Entry 6UPK (electron microscopy, 4.90 A resolution (low resolution: residue-level contacts below are approximate; hydrogen-bond / salt-bridge calls are withheld)); this record covers chains H and I of the 10 polymer chains in the assembly.

# Chain H
Protein: FACT complex subunit SSRP1
Organism: Homo sapiens
Chain sequence (640 residues; numbered 1 to 640; the number before each row is that of its first residue; X marks 25 residues of unknown identity (built as UNK)):
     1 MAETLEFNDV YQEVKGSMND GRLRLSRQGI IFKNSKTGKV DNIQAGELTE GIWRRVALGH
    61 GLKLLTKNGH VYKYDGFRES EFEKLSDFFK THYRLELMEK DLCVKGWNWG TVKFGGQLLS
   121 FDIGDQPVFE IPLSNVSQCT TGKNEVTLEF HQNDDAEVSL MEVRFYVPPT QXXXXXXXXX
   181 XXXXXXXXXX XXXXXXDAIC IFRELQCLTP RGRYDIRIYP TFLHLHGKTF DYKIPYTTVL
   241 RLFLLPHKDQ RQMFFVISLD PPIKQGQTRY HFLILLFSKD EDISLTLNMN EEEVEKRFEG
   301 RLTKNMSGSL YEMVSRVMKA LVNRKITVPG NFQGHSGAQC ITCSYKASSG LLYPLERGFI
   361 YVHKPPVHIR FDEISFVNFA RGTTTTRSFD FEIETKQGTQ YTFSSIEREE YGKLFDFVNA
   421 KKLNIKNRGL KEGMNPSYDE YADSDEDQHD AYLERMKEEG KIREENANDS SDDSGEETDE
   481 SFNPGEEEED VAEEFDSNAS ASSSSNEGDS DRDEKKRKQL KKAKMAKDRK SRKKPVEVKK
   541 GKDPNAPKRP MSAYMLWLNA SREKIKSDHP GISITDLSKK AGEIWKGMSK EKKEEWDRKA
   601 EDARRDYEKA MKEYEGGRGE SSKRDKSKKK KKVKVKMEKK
Disordered / not traced: 56-59, 185-196, 428-640

# Chain I
Molecule: 79-nt DNA strand
Sequence (79 nucleotides; numbered -39 to 39; the number before each row is that of its first residue; numbers below 1 keep their minus sign (DT-39 is residue -39)):
   -39 TCGTAGACAG CTCTAGCACC GCTTAAACGC ACGTACGCGC TGTCCCCCGC GTTTTAACCG
    21 CCAAGGGGAT TACTCCCTA
Disordered / not traced: 33-39

# Interface between chain H and chain I
Pairs across the interface (8; chain H residue first):
  Gly212(H) with DC5(I)
  Arg213(H) with DC5(I); DC6(I)
  Tyr214(H) with DC4(I)
  Lys228(H) with DC4(I); DC5(I)
  Thr229(H) with DT3(I); DC4(I)

# Summary
5 residues of chain H face 4 of chain I across their interface.
Here chain H is FACT complex subunit SSRP1 (Homo sapiens) and chain I is a 79-nt DNA strand. Entry 6UPK
(Structure of FACT_subnucleosome complex 1) was determined by electron microscopy (same publication as 6UPL).
